PDB entry 6IZR | electron microscopy, 4.70 A resolution (low resolution: residue-level contacts below are approximate; hydrogen-bond / salt-bridge calls are withheld) | chains k and l of the 30 polymer chains in the assembly

[Chain k (and l)]
Molecule: Putative plasmid segregation protein ParM
Source organism: Clostridium botulinum Prevot_594
Notes: chain l of this document is another copy of the same molecule, construct and numbering; everything in this record applies to it too
UniProtKB: A0A0B4W229 (A0A0B4W229_CLOBO); residue numbers follow UniProt; this construct covers 1-349
Chain sequence (349 residues; each row starts with the number of its first residue):
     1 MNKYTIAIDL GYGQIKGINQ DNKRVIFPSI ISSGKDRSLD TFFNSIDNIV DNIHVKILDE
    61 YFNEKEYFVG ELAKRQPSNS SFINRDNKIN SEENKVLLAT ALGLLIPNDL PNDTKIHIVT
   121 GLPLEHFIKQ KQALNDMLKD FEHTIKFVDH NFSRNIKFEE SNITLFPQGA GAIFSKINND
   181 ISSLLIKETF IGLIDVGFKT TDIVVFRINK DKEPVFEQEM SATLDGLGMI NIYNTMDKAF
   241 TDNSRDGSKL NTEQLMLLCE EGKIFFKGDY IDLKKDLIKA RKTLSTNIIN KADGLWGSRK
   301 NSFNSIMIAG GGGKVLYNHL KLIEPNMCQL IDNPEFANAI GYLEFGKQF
Metal / ion sites: Mg2+: D195 (together with ADP)
Small-molecule neighbours: ADP (adenosine-5'-diphosphate): D9, G11, Y12, G13, Q14, K16, G197, F198, K199, M229, Y233, C259, E260, R281, G310, G311, G312, K314, V315, E335
Reported in the primary citation:
  - catalytic residues: Q168 (proposed by the authors, not directly observed)

[Chain k / chain l interface]
Contacting residue pairs (52; chain k residue first):
  K35(k) with Q218(l); E219(l)
  D36(k) with Q218(l)
  R37(k) with Q218(l)
  S38(k) with Q218(l)
  L39(k) with L124(l); F127(l); I128(l); P167(l); F216(l); Q218(l)
  D40(k) with F216(l); Q218(l)
  F42(k) with L165(l); F166(l); P167(l)
  F43(k) with P167(l); A170(l); F174(l); F206(l); F216(l)
  N44(k) with F174(l); P214(l); V215(l); F216(l)
  K74(k) with R299(l)
  R75(k) with R207(l); E217(l); R299(l)
  Q76(k) with E217(l); R299(l)
  P77(k) with R299(l)
  N251(k) with R299(l); S302(l)
  E253(k) with E188(l); R207(l); R299(l)
  Q254(k) with E188(l)
  L257(k) with K187(l); K210(l)
  E261(k) with K187(l)
  F265(k) with L184(l); I186(l); T189(l); N304(l)
  F266(k) with N301(l)
  K267(k) with N301(l); F303(l); E324(l); M327(l)
  G268(k) with F303(l)
  Y270(k) with I186(l)
Other interface residues (no listed pair), chain k (26 interface residues in all): F68, T252, E260
Other interface residues (no listed pair), chain l (31 interface residues in all): M220, S298

[In short]
26 residues of chain k face 31 of chain l across their interface. Bound to chain k: ADP. From the paper: the
catalytic residue Q168(k).
Chain k and chain l are both Putative plasmid segregation protein ParM (Clostridium botulinum Prevot_594); the
structure, Whole structure of a 15-stranded ParM filament from Clostridium botulinum, was determined by
electron microscopy, deposited together with 6IXW and 6IZV.
